8G3A - chains A and B of the 5 polymer chains in the assembly; structure by electron microscopy, 3.40 A resolution.

[Chain A]
Name: Bacitracin export permease protein BceB
Organism: Bacillus subtilis subsp. subtilis str. 168
Reference sequence: O34741 (BCEB_BACSU); residues 1-646 here = UniProt positions 1-646
Sequence (646 residues; numbered 1 to 646; the number before each row is that of its first residue):
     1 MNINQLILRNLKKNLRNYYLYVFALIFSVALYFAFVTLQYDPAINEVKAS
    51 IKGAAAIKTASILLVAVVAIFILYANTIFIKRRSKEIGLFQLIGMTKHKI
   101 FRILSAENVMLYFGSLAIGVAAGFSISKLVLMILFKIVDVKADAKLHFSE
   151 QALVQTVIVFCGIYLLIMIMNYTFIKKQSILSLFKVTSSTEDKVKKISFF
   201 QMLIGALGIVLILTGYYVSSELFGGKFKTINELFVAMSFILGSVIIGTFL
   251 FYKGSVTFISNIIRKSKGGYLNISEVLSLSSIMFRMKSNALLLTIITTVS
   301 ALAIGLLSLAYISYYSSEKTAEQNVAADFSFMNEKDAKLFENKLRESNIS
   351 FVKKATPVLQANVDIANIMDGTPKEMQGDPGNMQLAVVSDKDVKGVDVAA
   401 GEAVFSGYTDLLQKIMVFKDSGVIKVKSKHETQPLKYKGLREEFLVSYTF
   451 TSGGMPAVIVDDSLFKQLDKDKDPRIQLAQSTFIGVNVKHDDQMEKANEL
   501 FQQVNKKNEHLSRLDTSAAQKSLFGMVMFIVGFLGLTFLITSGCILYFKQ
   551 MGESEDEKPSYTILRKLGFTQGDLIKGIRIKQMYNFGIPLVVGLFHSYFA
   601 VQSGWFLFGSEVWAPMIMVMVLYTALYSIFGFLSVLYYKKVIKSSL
Unresolved in the structure: 184-194
Ligand contacts:
  - 6OU ([(2R)-1-[2-azanylethoxy(oxidanyl)phosphoryl]oxy-3-hexadecanoyloxy-propan-2-yl] (Z)-octadec-9-enoate), molecule 1: Leu15, Arg16, Tyr19, Leu20, Val22, Phe23, Ile26, Phe27, Ala30, Ile126, Leu626, Phe630, Leu633
  - 6OU, molecule 2: Phe27, Ile133, Lys136, Ile137, Asp139, Leu307, Tyr311, Lys521, Met528, Gly532, Phe533, Gly535, Leu536, Tyr623

[Chain B]
Name: Bacitracin export ATP-binding protein BceA
Organism: Bacillus subtilis subsp. subtilis str. 168
Reference sequence: O34697 (BCEA_BACSU); residues 2-253 here = UniProt positions 2-253
Sequence (261 residues; row label = number of the first residue in the row; numbers below 1 keep their minus sign (Met-7 is residue -7)):
    -7 MSGHHHHHHVILEANKIRKSYGNKLNKQEVLKGIDIHIEKGEFVSIMGAS
    43 GSGKTTLLNVLSSIDQVSHGTIHINGNDMTAMKEKQLAEFRKQHLGFIFQ
    93 DYNLLDTLTVKENILLPLSITKLSKKEANRKFEEVAKELGIYELRDKYPN
   143 EISGGQKQRTSAGRAFIHDPSIIFADEPTGALDSKSASDLLNKLSQLNQK
   193 RNATIIMVTHDPVAASYCGRVIFIKDGQMYTQLNKGGQDRQTFFQDIMKT
   243 QGVLGGVQHEH
Unresolved in the structure: -7 to 2, 247-253
Construct notes: expression tag (-7 to 1)
What the authors report for this chain:
  - mutagenesis - Y13A: decreased catalytic activity

[Interface between chain A and chain B]
Pairs across the interface (20; chain A residue first):
  Lys195(A) with Tyr140(B)
  Arg264(A) with Thr99(B), hydrogen bond (side chain-backbone); Tyr140(B), hydrogen bond
  Lys267(A) with Lys117(B)
  Gly269(A) with Glu104(B)
  Tyr270(A) with Leu110(B), hydrogen bond (side chain-backbone); Ser111(B); Leu115(B); Ser116(B); Ala120(B), hydrophobic
  Leu271(A) with Glu104(B); Leu108(B); Ser111(B)
  Asn272(A) with Ser111(B)
  Leu564(A) with Leu97(B), hydrophobic
  Lys566(A) with Phe91(B); Asn95(B)
  Gly568(A) with Arg83(B); Lys84(B)
  Phe569(A) with Ile112(B), hydrophobic
Also at the interface, not in a pair above, chain A (16 interface residues in all): Ile273, Val276, Ser560, Ile563, Leu567
Also at the interface, not in a pair above, chain B (22 interface residues in all): Leu96, Leu100, Lys103, Leu107, Lys114, Arg156

[In short]
16 residues of chain A and 22 residues of chain B are in contact; the contacts include 3 hydrogen bonds. Polar
contacts include Arg264(A)-Thr99(B), Arg264(A)-Tyr140(B) and Tyr270(A)-Leu110(B). Ligands of chain A: compound
6OU. From the paper: Y13A of chain B reduces catalytic activity.
Chain A is Bacitracin export permease protein BceB and chain B is Bacitracin export ATP-binding protein BceA,
both from Bacillus subtilis subsp. subtilis str. 168; the structure, BceAB-S nucleotide free TM state 1, was
determined by electron microscopy (same publication as 8G3B, 8G3F, 8G3L, 8G4C and 8G4D).
